PDB entry 8F29 | electron microscopy, 4.00 A resolution | chains M and N of the 27 polymer chains in the assembly

# Chain M (and N)
Molecule: ATP synthase subunit 9, mitochondrial
Organism: Saccharomyces cerevisiae
Notes: chain N of this document is another copy of the same molecule, construct and numbering; everything in this record applies to it too
Reference sequence: P61829 (ATP9_YEAST); residues 1-75 here = UniProt positions 1-75
Sequence (75 residues; row label = number of the first residue in the row):
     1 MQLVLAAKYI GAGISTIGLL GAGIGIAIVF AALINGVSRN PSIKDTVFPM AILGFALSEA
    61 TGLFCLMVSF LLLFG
Not modelled in the structure: 75

# Interface between chain M and chain N
Contacting residue pairs - 68 pairs, chain M then chain N:
  Met1(M) - Gln2(N)  hydrogen bond (backbone-side chain)
  Leu3(M) - Gln2(N)
  Leu3(M) - Leu3(N)
  Leu3(M) - Ala6(N)  hydrophobic
  Val4(M) - Gln2(N)
  Val4(M) - Leu5(N)  hydrophobic
  Val4(M) - Tyr9(N)  hydrophobic
  Ala7(M) - Ala6(N)
  Ala7(M) - Ile10(N)  hydrophobic
  Lys8(M) - Tyr9(N)
  Ile10(M) - Ile10(N)  hydrophobic
  Gly11(M) - Tyr9(N)
  Gly11(M) - Gly13(N)
  Ile14(M) - Gly13(N)
  Ile14(M) - Ile14(N)  hydrophobic
  Ile14(M) - Ile17(N)
  Ser15(M) - Gly13(N)  hydrogen bond (backbone-backbone)
  Ser15(M) - Thr16(N)
  Ile17(M) - Ile17(N)  hydrophobic
  Gly18(M) - Ile17(N)
  Gly18(M) - Leu19(N)
  Gly18(M) - Leu20(N)
  Leu20(M) - Leu20(N)  hydrophobic
  Gly21(M) - Leu20(N)
  Gly21(M) - Gly23(N)
  Ile24(M) - Ile24(N)  hydrophobic
  Gly25(M) - Gly23(N)
  Gly25(M) - Ile26(N)
  Gly25(M) - Ala27(N)
  Ile26(M) - Ile26(N)
  Ile28(M) - Ala27(N)
  Ile28(M) - Ile28(N)
  Ile28(M) - Ala31(N)  hydrophobic
  Val29(M) - Ile26(N)
  Val29(M) - Ala27(N)
  Val29(M) - Phe30(N)  hydrophobic
  Val29(M) - Ile34(N)
  Ala32(M) - Ala31(N)
  Ala32(M) - Ile34(N)
  Leu33(M) - Ile34(N)  hydrophobic
  Gly36(M) - Ser38(N)
  Arg39(M) - Ser38(N)  hydrogen bond (side chain-backbone)
  Arg39(M) - Arg39(N)
  Asn40(M) - Ser38(N)  hydrogen bond (side chain-backbone)
  Asn40(M) - Pro41(N)
  Ile43(M) - Val37(N)
  Ile43(M) - Ser38(N)
  Ile43(M) - Pro41(N)  hydrophobic
  Thr46(M) - Lys44(N)
  Val47(M) - Ile34(N)  hydrophobic
  Met50(M) - Phe48(N)  hydrophobic
  Leu53(M) - Phe30(N)  hydrophobic
  Leu57(M) - Phe55(N)  hydrophobic
  Leu57(M) - Glu59(N)
  Ser58(M) - Ile26(N)
  Thr61(M) - Leu19(N)
  Thr61(M) - Ala22(N)
  Thr61(M) - Glu59(N)
  Phe64(M) - Leu66(N)  hydrophobic
  Cys65(M) - Leu19(N)  hydrophobic
  Met67(M) - Phe70(N)  hydrophobic
  Val68(M) - Thr16(N)
  Val68(M) - Leu66(N)  hydrophobic
  Val68(M) - Phe70(N)  hydrophobic
  Leu71(M) - Leu73(N)  hydrophobic
  Leu71(M) - Phe74(N)  hydrophobic
  Leu72(M) - Tyr9(N)
  Leu72(M) - Leu73(N)  hydrophobic
Interface residues without a listed pair, chain M (39 interface residues in all): Ala22, Gly54
Interface residues without a listed pair, chain N (35 interface residues in all): Leu33, Leu63

# Overview
The interface between chain M and chain N involves 39 residues on one side and 35 on the other, with 4
hydrogen bonds. Among the polar pairs are Met1(M)-Gln2(N), Arg39(M)-Ser38(N) and Asn40(M)-Ser38(N).
Both chains are ATP synthase subunit 9, mitochondrial (Saccharomyces cerevisiae). Entry 8F29 (Yeast ATP
synthase in conformation-1 at pH 6) was determined by electron microscopy together with 8F39, 8FKJ and 8FL8
from the same study.
